PDB entry 2OJE | X-ray diffraction, 3.00 A resolution | chains A and C of the 4 polymer chains in the assembly

[Chain A]
Name: HLA class II histocompatibility antigen, DR alpha chain precursor
Source organism: Homo sapiens
Notes: fragment: extracellular domain, residues 27-206
UniProt: P01903 (2DRA_HUMAN); residues 2-181 here correspond to UniProt positions 27-206 (UniProt number = residue number + 25)
Amino-acid sequence (180 residues; row label = number of the first residue in the row):
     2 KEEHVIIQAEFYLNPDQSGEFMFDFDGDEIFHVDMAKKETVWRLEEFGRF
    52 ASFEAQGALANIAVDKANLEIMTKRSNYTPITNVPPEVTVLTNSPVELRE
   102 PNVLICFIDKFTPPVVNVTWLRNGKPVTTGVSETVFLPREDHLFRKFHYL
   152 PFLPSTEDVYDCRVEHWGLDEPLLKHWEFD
Disulfides: Cys107-Cys163
Modified residues: Mse23 (selenomethionine; parent Met); Mse36 (selenomethionine; parent Met); Mse73 (selenomethionine; parent Met)
Differences from the reference sequence: modified residue (23, 36, 73)
Curated features (UniProtKB/Swiss-Prot):
  - region: Glu179 to Asp181 (Connecting peptide)
  - site: Gln9 (Self- and pathogen-derived peptide antigen), Gly49 (Self-peptide antigen), Phe51 (Self- and pathogen-derived peptide antigen), Ala52 (Self-peptide antigen), Ser53 (Self- and pathogen-derived peptide antigen), Glu55 (Pathogen-derived peptide antigen), Asn62 (Self- and pathogen-derived peptide antigen), Asn69 (Pathogen-derived peptide antigen), Arg76 (Self- and pathogen-derived peptide antigen)
  - glycosylation (N-linked (GlcNAc...) asparagine): Asn78, Asn118

[Chain C]
Name: haemagglutinin peptide 306-318
Amino-acid sequence (13 residues; row label = number of the first residue in the row):
   306 PKYVKQNTLKLAT

[How chain A and chain C interact]
Pairs across the interface (34):
  Gln9(A) with Lys310(C); Gln311(C), hydrogen bond (side chain-backbone)
  Glu11(A) with Thr313(C), hydrogen bond
  Phe24(A) with Tyr308(C), hydrophobic; Val309(C)
  Ile31(A) with Tyr308(C)
  Phe32(A) with Tyr308(C), hydrophobic
  Trp43(A) with Tyr308(C), hydrophobic
  Phe51(A) with Pro306(C)
  Ala52(A) with Pro306(C); Tyr308(C), hydrophobic
  Ser53(A) with Pro306(C), hydrogen bond (backbone-backbone); Lys307(C); Tyr308(C), hydrogen bond (backbone-backbone)
  Phe54(A) with Tyr308(C)
  Glu55(A) with Lys307(C), salt bridge
  Gly58(A) with Lys310(C)
  Asn62(A) with Lys310(C); Gln311(C), hydrogen bond (side chain-backbone); Asn312(C); Thr313(C), hydrogen bond (side chain-backbone)
  Val65(A) with Thr313(C); Leu314(C); Lys315(C)
  Asp66(A) with Thr313(C), hydrogen bond
  Asn69(A) with Thr313(C); Leu314(C), hydrogen bond (side chain-backbone); Lys315(C); Leu316(C), hydrogen bond (side chain-backbone)
  Ile72(A) with Lys315(C); Thr318(C)
  Mse73(A) with Leu316(C), hydrophobic
  Arg76(A) with Leu316(C); Ala317(C)
Also at the interface, not in a pair above, chain A (21 interface residues in all): Phe22, Ala59

[In short]
Chain A and chain C form an interface of 21 and 13 residues respectively, with 9 hydrogen bonds and 1 salt
bridge. Polar contacts include Glu55(A)-Lys307(C), Gln9(A)-Gln311(C) and Glu11(A)-Thr313(C).
Chain A is HLA class II histocompatibility antigen, DR alpha chain precursor (Homo sapiens) and chain C is
haemagglutinin peptide 306-318; the structure, Mycoplasma arthritidis-derived mitogen complexed with class II
MHC molecule HLA-DR1/HA complex in the presence of EDTA, was determined by X-ray diffraction.
